Entry 2D45 (X-ray diffraction, 3.80 A resolution); this record covers chains C and D of the 8 polymer chains in the assembly.

Chain C (and D):
Name: Methicillin resistance regulatory protein mecI
Source organism: Staphylococcus aureus
Notes: chain D of this document is another copy of the same molecule, construct and numbering; everything in this record applies to it too
UniProt: P68261 (MECI_STAAN); residue numbers follow UniProt; this construct covers 1-123
Sequence (123 residues; numbered 1 to 123; the number before each row is that of its first residue):
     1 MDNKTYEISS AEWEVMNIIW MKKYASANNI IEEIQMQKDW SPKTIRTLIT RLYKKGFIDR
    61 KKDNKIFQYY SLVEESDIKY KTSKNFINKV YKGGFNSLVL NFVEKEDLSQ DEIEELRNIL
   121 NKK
Not modelled in the structure: 1-4, 122-123 (chain D: 1-6, 122-123)
Differences from the reference sequence: modified residue (1, 16, 21, 36)
Modified positions: Mse1 (selenomethionine); Mse16, Mse21, Mse36 (selenomethionine; parent Met)
Curated features (UniProtKB/Swiss-Prot):
  - DNA-binding region: E7 to S71 (H-T-H motif)
  - site: N101, F102 (Cleavage)

How chain C and chain D interact:
Residue-residue contacts (61):
  S10(C) with K89(D)
  W13(C) with K89(D); V90(D), hydrophobic
  N17(C) with K89(D), hydrogen bond (side chain-backbone); V90(D), hydrogen bond (side chain-backbone); K92(D)
  Mse21(C) with K92(D)
  Q37(C) with K92(D)
  S76(C) with N101(D); K105(D), hydrogen bond
  D77(C) with K105(D), salt bridge
  K79(C) with V90(D), hydrogen bond (side chain-backbone); Y91(D), hydrogen bond (backbone-side chain); K92(D); N101(D)
  Y80(C) with Y91(D); N101(D), hydrogen bond (backbone-side chain); F102(D), hydrophobic; K105(D); D107(D), hydrogen bond
  S83(C) with F86(D); Y91(D), hydrogen bond
  K84(C) with D107(D)
  F86(C) with S83(D); F86(D), hydrophobic
  I87(C) with F102(D), hydrophobic
  K89(C) with S10(D); N17(D), hydrogen bond (backbone-side chain)
  V90(C) with W13(D), hydrophobic; N17(D); K79(D), hydrogen bond (backbone-side chain)
  Y91(C) with K79(D), hydrogen bond (side chain-backbone); Y80(D); S83(D), hydrogen bond
  F95(C) with L98(D), hydrophobic; V99(D), hydrophobic; F102(D), hydrophobic; L108(D), hydrophobic
  N96(C) with E112(D); E115(D), hydrogen bond; L116(D)
  L98(C) with F95(D), hydrophobic
  V99(C) with F95(D), hydrophobic
  L100(C) with I119(D), hydrophobic
  N101(C) with S76(D); Y80(D)
  F102(C) with Y80(D), hydrophobic; F95(D), hydrophobic
  V103(C) with I119(D)
  K105(C) with S76(D), hydrogen bond; D77(D), salt bridge; Y80(D)
  D107(C) with Y80(D), hydrogen bond; K84(D), salt bridge
  E115(C) with N96(D), hydrogen bond
  L116(C) with N96(D); L120(D), hydrophobic
  R117(C) with N121(D), hydrogen bond
  I119(C) with L100(D), hydrophobic
  L120(C) with V99(D), hydrophobic
  N121(C) with R117(D), hydrogen bond
Other interface residues (no listed pair), chain C (37 interface residues in all): E74, T82, K92, L108, I113
Other interface residues (no listed pair), chain D (34 interface residues in all): E14, T82, I87

Overview:
37 residues of chain C and 34 residues of chain D are in contact; the contacts include 18 hydrogen bonds and 3
salt bridges. Polar contacts include D77(C)-K105(D), D107(C)-K84(D) and N17(C)-K89(D). Curated annotation
(UniProt) lists a DNA-binding region on chain C.
Both chains are Methicillin resistance regulatory protein mecI (Staphylococcus aureus). Entry 2D45 (Crystal
structure of the MecI-mecA repressor-operator complex) was determined by X-ray diffraction.
